PDB entry 7BI6 | X-ray diffraction, 2.75 A resolution | chain A

== Chain A ==
Protein: Phosphatidylinositol 4-phosphate 3-kinase C2 domain-containing subunit alpha
Organism: Mus musculus
Notes: EC 2.7.1.154
UniProt: Q61194 (P3C2A_MOUSE); the construct has insertions or renumbered stretches relative to UniProt, so the offset changes along the chain: 3-158 = UniProt 377-532; 284-1018 = UniProt 666-1400
Sequence (910 residues; numbered 1 to 1018; 108 numbers in that range are skipped by the numbering (no residue carries them; nothing is unmodelled there); the number before each row is that of its first residue):
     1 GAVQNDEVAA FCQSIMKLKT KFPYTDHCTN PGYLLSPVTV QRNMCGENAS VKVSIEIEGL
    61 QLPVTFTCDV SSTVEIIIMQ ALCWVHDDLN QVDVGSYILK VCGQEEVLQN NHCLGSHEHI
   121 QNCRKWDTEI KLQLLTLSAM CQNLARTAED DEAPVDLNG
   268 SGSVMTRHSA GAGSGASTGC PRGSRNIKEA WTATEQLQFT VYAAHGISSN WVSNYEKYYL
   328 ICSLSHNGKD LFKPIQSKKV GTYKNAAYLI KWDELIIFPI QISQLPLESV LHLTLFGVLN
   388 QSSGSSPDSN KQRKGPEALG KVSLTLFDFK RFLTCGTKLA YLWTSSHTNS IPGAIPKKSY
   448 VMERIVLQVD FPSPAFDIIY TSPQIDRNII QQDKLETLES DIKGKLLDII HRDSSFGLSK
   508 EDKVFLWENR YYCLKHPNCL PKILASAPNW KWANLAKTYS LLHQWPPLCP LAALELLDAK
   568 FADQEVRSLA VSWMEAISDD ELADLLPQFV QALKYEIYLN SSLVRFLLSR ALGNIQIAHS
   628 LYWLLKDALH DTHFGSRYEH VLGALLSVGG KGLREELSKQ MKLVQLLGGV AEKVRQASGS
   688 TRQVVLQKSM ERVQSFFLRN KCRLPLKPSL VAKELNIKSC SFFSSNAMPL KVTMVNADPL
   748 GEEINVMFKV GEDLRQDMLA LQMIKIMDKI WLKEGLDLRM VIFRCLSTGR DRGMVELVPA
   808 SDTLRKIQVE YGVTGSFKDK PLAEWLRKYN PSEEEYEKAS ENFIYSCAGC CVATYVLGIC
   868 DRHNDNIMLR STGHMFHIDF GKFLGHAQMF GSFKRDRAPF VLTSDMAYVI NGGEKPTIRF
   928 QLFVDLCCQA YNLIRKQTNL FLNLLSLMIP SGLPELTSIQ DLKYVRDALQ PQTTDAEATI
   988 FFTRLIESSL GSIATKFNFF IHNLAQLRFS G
Disordered / not traced: 1, 44-48, 268-291, 390-400, 433-448, 479-480, 896-904, 1006-1018
Sequence notes: expression tag (1-2); linker (159, 268-283); conflict Gly-286 (Ala668 in Q61194); engineered mutation Ala-353 (Phe735 in Q61194), Ala-354 (Phe736 in Q61194), Ala-427 (Leu809 in Q61194)
Metal / ion sites: Mg2+: Glu-759, Asp-886 (together with ATP)
Ligand contacts: ATP (adenosine-5'-triphosphate): Phe-730, Ser-732, Asn-733, Pro-736, Met-754, Lys-756, Glu-759, Phe-790, Val-802, Glu-803, Leu-804, Val-805, Ser-808, Thr-810, Asp-872, Asn-873, Met-875, Phe-883, Ile-885, Asp-886
From the paper describing this entry:
  - binding site for ATP: Ser-732
  - catalytic residues: Asp-868, His-870, Asp-886 (citing earlier work)
  - Mg2+ coordination: Asp-886
  - contacts within the chain: Asp-868/Asn-873, His-870/Asn-873
  - specificity-determining residues: Lys-901, Arg-902 (proposed by the authors, not directly observed)
  - mutagenesis - K901A/R902A: abolished catalytic activity on PI(4)P
  - mutagenesis - K901A/R902A: decreased catalytic activity on PI
  - mutagenesis - K901A: unchanged catalytic activity
  - mutagenesis - K901A/R902A, H1009A: abolished signaling in response to PI(3,4)P2 levels
  - mutagenesis - H1009A: abolished catalytic activity
  - mutagenesis - K52A/W84A/D87A/D88A: decreased binding to distal C2 domain

== Summary ==
Ligands of chain A: ATP. The Mg2+ site is built by Glu-759 and Asp-886. From the paper: catalytic residues
Asp-868, His-870 and Asp-886; K901A/R902A and H1009A abolish signaling in response to PI(3,4)P2 levels; 4
substitutions were tested in all.
Chain A is Phosphatidylinositol 4-phosphate 3-kinase C2 domain-containing subunit alpha (Mus musculus); the
structure, PI3KC2a core in complex with ATP, was determined by X-ray diffraction, deposited together with
7BI2, 7BI4 and 7BI9.
